Entry 5CQY (X-ray diffraction, 2.48 A resolution); this record covers chains A and C of the 3 polymer chains in the assembly.

# Chain A
Name: Endoribonuclease MazF
Organism: Escherichia coli K-12
Notes: EC 3.1.27.-
Reference sequence: P0AE70 (MAZF_ECOLI); numbering as in UniProt (aligned over 1-111)
Chain sequence (119 residues; row label = number of the first residue in the row):
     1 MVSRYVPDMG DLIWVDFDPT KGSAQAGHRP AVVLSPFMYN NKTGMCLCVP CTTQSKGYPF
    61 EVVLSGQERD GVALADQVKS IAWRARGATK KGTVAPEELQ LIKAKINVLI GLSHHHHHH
Not modelled in the structure: 1, 20-26, 69-70, 113-119
Construct notes: engineered mutation A24 (Glu in P0AE70); expression tag (112-119)
What the authors report for this chain:
  - catalytic residues: R29 (proposed by the authors, not directly observed)

# Chain C
Name: Antitoxin MazE
Reference sequence: P0AE72 (MAZE_ECOLI); residue numbers follow UniProt; this construct covers 68-82
Chain sequence (15 residues; each row starts with the number of its first residue):
    68 HENIDWGEPK DKEVW

# How chain A and chain C interact
Pairs across the interface (23; chain A residue first):
  F17(A) - D72(C)
  F17(A) - W73(C)
  D18(A) - G74(C)
  R29(A) - I71(C)
  R29(A) - D72(C)  hydrogen bond (side chain-backbone)
  R29(A) - W73(C)
  M45(A) - K79(C)
  P50(A) - W73(C)  hydrophobic
  Y58(A) - H68(C)
  L74(A) - H68(C)
  D76(A) - H68(C)  salt bridge
  Q77(A) - H68(C)  hydrogen bond
  Q77(A) - E69(C)  hydrogen bond (side chain-backbone)
  Q77(A) - N70(C)
  Q77(A) - I71(C)  hydrogen bond (side chain-backbone)
  K79(A) - W73(C)
  I81(A) - E80(C)
  A82(A) - K77(C)
  A82(A) - D78(C)
  A82(A) - E80(C)  hydrogen bond (backbone-side chain)
  R86(A) - W73(C)  hydrogen bond (side chain-backbone)
  R86(A) - E75(C)
  R86(A) - E80(C)  salt bridge
Also at the interface, not in a pair above, chain A (16 interface residues in all): V15, S80, A85

# In short
The interface between chain A and chain C involves 16 residues on one side and 12 on the other; the contacts
include 6 hydrogen bonds and 2 salt bridges. Polar contacts include D76(A)-H68(C), R86(A)-E80(C) and
R29(A)-D72(C). The paper reports the catalytic residue R29(A).
Chain A is Endoribonuclease MazF (Escherichia coli K-12) and chain C is Antitoxin MazE; the structure, E. coli
MazF mutant E24A in complex with MazE residues 68-82 form II, was determined by X-ray diffraction (same
publication as 5CQX and 5CR2).
